Entry 5A20 (electron microscopy, 7.60 A resolution (low resolution: residue-level contacts below are approximate; hydrogen-bond / salt-bridge calls are withheld)); this record covers chains A and B of the 8 polymer chains in the assembly.

[Chain A (and B)]
Protein: Portal protein
Source organism: Bacillus phage SPP1
Notes: chain B of this document is another copy of the same molecule, construct and numbering; everything in this record applies to it too
UniProtKB: P54309 (PORTL_BPSPP); residue numbers follow UniProt; this construct covers 1-503
Amino-acid sequence (503 residues; numbered 1 to 503; the number before each row is that of its first residue):
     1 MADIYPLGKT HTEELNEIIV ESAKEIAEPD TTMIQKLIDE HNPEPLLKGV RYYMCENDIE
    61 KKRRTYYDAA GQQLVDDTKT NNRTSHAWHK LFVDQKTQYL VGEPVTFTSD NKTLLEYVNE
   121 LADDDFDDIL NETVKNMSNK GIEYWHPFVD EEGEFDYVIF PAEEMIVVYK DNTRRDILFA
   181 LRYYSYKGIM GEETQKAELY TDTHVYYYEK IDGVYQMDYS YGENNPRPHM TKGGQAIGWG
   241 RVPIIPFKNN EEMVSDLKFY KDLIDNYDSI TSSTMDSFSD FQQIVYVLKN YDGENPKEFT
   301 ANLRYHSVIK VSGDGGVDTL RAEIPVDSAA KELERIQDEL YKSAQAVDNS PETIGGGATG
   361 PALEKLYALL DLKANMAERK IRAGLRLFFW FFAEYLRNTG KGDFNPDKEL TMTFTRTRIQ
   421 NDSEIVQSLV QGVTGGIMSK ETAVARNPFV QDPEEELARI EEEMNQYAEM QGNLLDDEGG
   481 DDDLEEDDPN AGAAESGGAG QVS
Unresolved in the structure: 1-28, 469-503
Differences from the reference sequence: conflict K365 (Asn in P54309)
UniProt features mapped onto this chain:
  - mutagenesis: E251 (E251K: In siz S; 4% reduction in DNA packaging), E424 (E424K: In siz X; 6% reduction in DNA packaging)

[How chain A and chain B interact]
Pairs across the interface (132; chain A residue first):
  K61(A) - S279(B)
  R64(A) - Q283(B)
  R64(A) - I284(B)
  T65(A) - Q283(B)
  Y66(A) - R304(B)
  D68(A) - T300(B)
  A69(A) - P296(B)
  A69(A) - K297(B)
  A69(A) - T300(B)
  Q73(A) - T78(B)
  L74(A) - R304(B)
  Y169(A) - I189(B)
  R174(A) - Y207(B)
  R175(A) - F148(B)
  R175(A) - D150(B)
  R175(A) - D156(B)
  R175(A) - V158(B)
  N249(A) - K90(B)
  N250(A) - Y53(B)
  N250(A) - K90(B)
  E251(A) - Y53(B)
  E251(A) - M54(B)
  E252(A) - Y53(B)
  E252(A) - M54(B)
  E252(A) - S85(B)
  V254(A) - S85(B)
  V254(A) - K90(B)
  S255(A) - K90(B)
  D256(A) - K90(B)
  F259(A) - A87(B)
  F259(A) - K90(B)
  F259(A) - L91(B)
  D262(A) - T84(B)
  L263(A) - A87(B)
  N266(A) - T84(B)
  I270(A) - M275(B)
  S277(A) - Q282(B)
  L288(A) - K310(B)
  K289(A) - V311(B)
  K289(A) - G315(B)
  K289(A) - G316(B)
  K289(A) - V317(B)
  L320(A) - V317(B)
  L320(A) - D318(B)
  A322(A) - Y286(B)
  E323(A) - R321(B)
  P325(A) - E323(B)
  S328(A) - D327(B)
  A329(A) - F281(B)
  A329(A) - D327(B)
  K331(A) - D327(B)
  K331(A) - A330(B)
  K331(A) - K331(B)
  E332(A) - F278(B)
  E332(A) - F281(B)
  E332(A) - V326(B)
  E332(A) - D327(B)
  E332(A) - A329(B)
  E332(A) - A330(B)
  E332(A) - L333(B)
  L333(A) - Q282(B)
  R335(A) - T274(B)
  R335(A) - F278(B)
  R335(A) - A330(B)
  R335(A) - L333(B)
  R335(A) - E334(B)
  I336(A) - F278(B)
  Q337(A) - F278(B)
  D338(A) - Q337(B)
  D338(A) - Y341(B)
  E339(A) - T274(B)
  E339(A) - F278(B)
  E339(A) - Q337(B)
  L340(A) - M275(B)
  K342(A) - Y267(B)
  K342(A) - Y341(B)
  K342(A) - A346(B)
  S343(A) - Y267(B)
  S343(A) - T271(B)
  E352(A) - P351(B)
  I354(A) - I354(B)
  I354(A) - G355(B)
  I354(A) - G356(B)
  K365(A) - A358(B)
  K365(A) - T359(B)
  K365(A) - G360(B)
  L366(A) - T359(B)
  Y367(A) - L363(B)
  L370(A) - L363(B)
  D371(A) - L363(B)
  D371(A) - E364(B)
  L372(A) - L363(B)
  N375(A) - Q95(B)
  N375(A) - L363(B)
  N375(A) - A368(B)
  N375(A) - L369(B)
  E378(A) - Q98(B)
  R379(A) - L91(B)
  R379(A) - D94(B)
  R382(A) - Q98(B)
  R386(A) - D128(B)
  W390(A) - D125(B)
  N405(A) - D124(B)
  K408(A) - E120(B)
  T413(A) - E103(B)
  F414(A) - E103(B)
  R416(A) - F449(B)
  R418(A) - V426(B)
  Q420(A) - E364(B)
  E424(A) - Q427(B)
  S428(A) - V430(B)
  I437(A) - T434(B)
  I437(A) - G435(B)
  I437(A) - R459(B)
  M438(A) - V433(B)
  M438(A) - T434(B)
  M438(A) - G435(B)
  S439(A) - R459(B)
  E441(A) - E462(B)
  T442(A) - R459(B)
  P453(A) - E462(B)
  P453(A) - Y467(B)
  E454(A) - Y467(B)
  E455(A) - Y467(B)
  E456(A) - E462(B)
  E456(A) - Q466(B)
  E456(A) - Y467(B)
  L457(A) - Y467(B)
  A458(A) - Y467(B)
  I460(A) - Q466(B)
  I460(A) - Y467(B)
  E461(A) - Y467(B)
Other interface residues (no listed pair), chain A (86 interface residues in all): Y99, D327, N421, G432, R446, R459, M464
Other interface residues (no listed pair), chain B (90 interface residues in all): V50, H86, E151, K261, S277, A301, E352, T353, G357, A362, K440, E455, N465

[In short]
86 residues of chain A face 90 of chain B across their interface. From UniProt: 2 mutagenesis sites on chain
A.
Chain A and chain B are both Portal protein (Bacillus phage SPP1); the structure, Structure of bacteriophage
SPP1 head-to-tail interface filled with DNA and tape measure protein, was determined by electron microscopy,
deposited together with 5A21.
